PDB entry 4HA4 | X-ray diffraction, 1.37 A resolution | chain A

== Chain A ==
Molecule: Beta-galactosidase
From: Acidilobus saccharovorans
Notes: EC 3.2.1.23
UniProt: D9PZ08 (D9PZ08_ACIS3); residues 2-490 here = UniProt positions 2-490
Amino-acid sequence (489 residues; numbered 2 to 490; the number before each row is that of its first residue):
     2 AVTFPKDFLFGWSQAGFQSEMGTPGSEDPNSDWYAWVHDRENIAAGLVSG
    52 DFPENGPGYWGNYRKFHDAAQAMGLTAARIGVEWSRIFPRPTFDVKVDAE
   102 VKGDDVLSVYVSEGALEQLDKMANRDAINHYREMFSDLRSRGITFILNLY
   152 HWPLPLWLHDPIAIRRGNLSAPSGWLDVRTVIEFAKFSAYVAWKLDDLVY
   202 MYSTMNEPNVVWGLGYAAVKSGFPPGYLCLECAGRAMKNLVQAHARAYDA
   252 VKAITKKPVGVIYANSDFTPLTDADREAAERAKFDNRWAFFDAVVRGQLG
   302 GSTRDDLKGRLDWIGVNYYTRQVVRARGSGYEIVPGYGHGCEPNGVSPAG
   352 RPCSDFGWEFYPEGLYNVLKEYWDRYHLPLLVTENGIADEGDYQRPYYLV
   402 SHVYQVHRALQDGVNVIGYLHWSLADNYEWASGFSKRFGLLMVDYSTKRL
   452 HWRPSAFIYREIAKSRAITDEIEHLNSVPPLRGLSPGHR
Disulfide bonds: Cys230-Cys233
Metal / ion sites: Na+ near Asp393 (its only coordinating residue here)
Small-molecule neighbours:
  - PG6 (1-(2-methoxy-ethoxy)-2-{2-[2-(2-methoxy-ethoxy]-ethoxy}-ethane): Tyr201, Met202, Lys253, Lys257, Lys258, Pro259, Asp313, Trp314, Pro380, Ile418
  - succinic acid (SIN): Arg461, Glu462, Lys465

== Overview ==
Ligands of chain A: succinic acid and compound PG6.
Chain A is Beta-galactosidase (Acidilobus saccharovorans); the structure, Structure of beta-glycosidase from
Acidilobus saccharovorans in complex with glycerol, was determined by X-ray diffraction together with 4HA3
from the same study.
